5HYJ - chains A and B of the 5 polymer chains in the assembly; structure by X-ray diffraction, 3.06 A resolution.

Chain A:
Protein: HLA class I histocompatibility antigen, A-2 alpha chain
Organism: Homo sapiens
UniProt: P01892 (1A02_HUMAN); residues 1-276 here correspond to UniProt positions 25-300 (UniProt number = residue number + 24)
Amino-acid sequence (276 residues; each row starts with the number of its first residue):
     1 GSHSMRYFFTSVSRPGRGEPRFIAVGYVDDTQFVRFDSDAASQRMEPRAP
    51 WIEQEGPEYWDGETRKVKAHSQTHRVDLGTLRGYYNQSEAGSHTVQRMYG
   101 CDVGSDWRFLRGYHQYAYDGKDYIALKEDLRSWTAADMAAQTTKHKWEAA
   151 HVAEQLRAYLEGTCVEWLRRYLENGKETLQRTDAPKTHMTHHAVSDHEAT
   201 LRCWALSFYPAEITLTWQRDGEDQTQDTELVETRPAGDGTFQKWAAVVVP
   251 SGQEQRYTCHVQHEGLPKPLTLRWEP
Cystine bridges: Cys101-Cys164, Cys203-Cys259

Chain B:
Protein: Beta-2-microglobulin
Organism: Homo sapiens
UniProt: P61769 (B2MG_HUMAN); residues 1-99 here correspond to UniProt positions 21-119 (UniProt number = residue number + 20)
Amino-acid sequence (100 residues; row label = number of the first residue in the row; numbering starts at 0):
     0 MIQRTPKIQVYSRHPAENGKSNFLNCYVSGFHPSDIEVDLLKNGERIEKV
    50 EHSDLSFSKDWSFYLLYYTEFTPTEKDEYACRVNHVTLSQPKIVKWDRDM
Differences from the reference sequence: initiating methionine (0)
Cystine bridges: Cys25-Cys80

Interface between chain A and chain B:
Pairs across the interface (60; chain A residue first):
  Phe8(A) - Ser55(B)
  Phe8(A) - Phe56(B)
  Phe9(A) - Phe56(B)
  Thr10(A) - Leu54(B)
  Thr10(A) - Phe56(B)
  Thr10(A) - Phe62(B)
  Val12(A) - Ser33(B)
  Ile23(A) - Leu54(B)
  Val25(A) - Asp53(B)
  Val25(A) - Leu54(B)
  Tyr27(A) - Ser55(B)  hydrogen bond
  Tyr27(A) - Tyr63(B)
  Gln32(A) - Asp53(B)
  Arg35(A) - Asp53(B)  salt bridge
  Arg48(A) - Asp53(B)  salt bridge
  Thr94(A) - Ser33(B)
  Gln96(A) - His31(B)
  Gln96(A) - Phe56(B)
  Gln96(A) - Trp60(B)  hydrogen bond (side chain-backbone)
  Gln96(A) - Phe62(B)
  Arg97(A) - Phe56(B)
  Met98(A) - Lys58(B)
  Gln115(A) - Lys58(B)
  Gln115(A) - Trp60(B)
  Tyr116(A) - Trp60(B)
  Ala117(A) - Trp60(B)
  Asp119(A) - Met0(B)
  Asp119(A) - His31(B)
  Gly120(A) - Ile1(B)
  Gly120(A) - Arg3(B)  hydrogen bond (backbone-side chain)
  Gly120(A) - His31(B)
  Gly120(A) - Trp60(B)
  Lys121(A) - Ile1(B)
  Lys121(A) - Trp60(B)
  Asp122(A) - Trp60(B)  hydrogen bond
  His192(A) - Asp98(B)  salt bridge
  Arg202(A) - Asp98(B)  hydrogen bond (side chain-backbone)
  Arg202(A) - Met99(B)
  Trp204(A) - Arg97(B)
  Trp204(A) - Asp98(B)
  Val231(A) - Gln8(B)
  Glu232(A) - Gln8(B)
  Glu232(A) - Tyr26(B)  hydrogen bond
  Glu232(A) - Ser28(B)
  Arg234(A) - Gln8(B)  hydrogen bond
  Arg234(A) - Tyr10(B)
  Arg234(A) - Tyr26(B)
  Arg234(A) - Met99(B)
  Pro235(A) - Tyr10(B)  hydrogen bond (backbone-side chain)
  Pro235(A) - Tyr26(B)
  Pro235(A) - Leu65(B)  hydrophobic
  Ala236(A) - Arg12(B)
  Ala236(A) - Asn24(B)  hydrogen bond (backbone-side chain)
  Gly237(A) - Arg12(B)
  Asp238(A) - Arg12(B)
  Asp238(A) - His13(B)
  Gln242(A) - Tyr10(B)
  Gln242(A) - Ser11(B)  hydrogen bond (side chain-backbone)
  Gln242(A) - Arg12(B)  hydrogen bond (side chain-backbone)
  Trp244(A) - Met99(B)
Also at the interface, not in a pair above, chain A (37 interface residues in all): Ser92, His93, Leu206, Thr233
Also at the interface, not in a pair above, chain B (28 interface residues in all): Pro14, Asp34, Ser57

Overview:
The interface between chain A and chain B involves 37 residues on one side and 28 on the other; the contacts
include 11 hydrogen bonds and 3 salt bridges. Polar contacts include Arg35(A)-Asp53(B), Arg48(A)-Asp53(B) and
His192(A)-Asp98(B).
Here chain A is HLA class I histocompatibility antigen, A-2 alpha chain and chain B is Beta-2-microglobulin,
both from Homo sapiens. Entry 5HYJ (1E6 TCR in Complex with HLA-A02 carrying AQWGPDPAAA) was determined by
X-ray diffraction.
